1TL1 - chains A and B; structure by X-ray diffraction, 2.90 A resolution.

[Chain A]
Protein: Pol polyprotein, Reverse transcriptase, Chain A
Organism: Human immunodeficiency virus 1
Notes: EC 2.7.7.49; fragment: p66
UniProtKB: P04585 (POL_HV1H2); residues 1-560 here correspond to UniProt positions 156-715 (UniProt number = residue number + 155)
Amino-acid sequence (560 residues; numbered 1 to 560; the number before each row is that of its first residue):
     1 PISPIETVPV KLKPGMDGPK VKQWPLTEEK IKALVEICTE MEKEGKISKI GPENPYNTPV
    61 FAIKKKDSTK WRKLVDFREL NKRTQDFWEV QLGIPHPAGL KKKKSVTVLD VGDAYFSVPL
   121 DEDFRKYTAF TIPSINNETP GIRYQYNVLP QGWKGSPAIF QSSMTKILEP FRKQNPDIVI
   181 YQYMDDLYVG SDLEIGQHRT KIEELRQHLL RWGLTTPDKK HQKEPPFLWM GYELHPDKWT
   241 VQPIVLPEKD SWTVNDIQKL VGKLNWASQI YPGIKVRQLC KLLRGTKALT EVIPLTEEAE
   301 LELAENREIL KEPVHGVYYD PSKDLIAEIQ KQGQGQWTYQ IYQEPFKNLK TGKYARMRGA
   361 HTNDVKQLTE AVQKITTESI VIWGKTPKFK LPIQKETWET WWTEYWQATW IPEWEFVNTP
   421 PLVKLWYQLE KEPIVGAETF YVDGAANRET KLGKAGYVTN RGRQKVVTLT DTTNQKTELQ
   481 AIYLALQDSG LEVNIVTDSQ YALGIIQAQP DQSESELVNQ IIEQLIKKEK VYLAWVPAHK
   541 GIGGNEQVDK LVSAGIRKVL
Disordered / not traced: 1-3, 64-69, 444-454, 538-560
Construct notes: modified residue (280)
Modified residues: C280 (3-sulfinoalanine; CSD)

[Chain B]
Protein: Pol polyprotein, Reverse transcriptase, Chain B
Organism: Human immunodeficiency virus 1
Notes: EC 2.7.7.49; fragment: p51
UniProtKB: P04585 (POL_HV1H2); residues 1-440 here correspond to UniProt positions 156-595 (UniProt number = residue number + 155)
Amino-acid sequence (440 residues; row label = number of the first residue in the row):
     1 PISPIETVPV KLKPGMDGPK VKQWPLTEEK IKALVEICTE MEKEGKISKI GPENPYNTPV
    61 FAIKKKDSTK WRKLVDFREL NKRTQDFWEV QLGIPHPAGL KKKKSVTVLD VGDAYFSVPL
   121 DEDFRKYTAF TIPSINNETP GIRYQYNVLP QGWKGSPAIF QSSMTKILEP FRKQNPDIVI
   181 YQYMDDLYVG SDLEIGQHRT KIEELRQHLL RWGLTTPDKK HQKEPPFLWM GYELHPDKWT
   241 VQPIVLPEKD SWTVNDIQKL VGKLNWASQI YPGIKVRQLC KLLRGTKALT EVIPLTEEAE
   301 LELAENREIL KEPVHGVYYD PSKDLIAEIQ KQGQGQWTYQ IYQEPFKNLK TGKYARMRGA
   361 HTNDVKQLTE AVQKITTESI VIWGKTPKFK LPIQKETWET WWTEYWQATW IPEWEFVNTP
   421 PLVKLWYQLE KEPIVGAETF
Disordered / not traced: 1-6, 65-67, 89-94, 215-224, 357-361, 431-440

[How chain A and chain B interact]
Contacting residue pairs - 100 pairs, chain A then chain B:
  V8(A) with P52(B), hydrophobic; E53(B)
  P9(A) with E53(B)
  Q85(A) with E53(B), hydrogen bond (side chain-backbone)
  D86(A) with K20(B), salt bridge; P55(B)
  F87(A) with P52(B); E53(B)
  W88(A) with P52(B), hydrogen bond (backbone-backbone); N54(B); P55(B); Y56(B); N57(B); T131(B); R143(B)
  Q91(A) with N137(B), hydrogen bond (side chain-backbone); T139(B); P140(B)
  G93(A) with N137(B), hydrogen bond (backbone-side chain)
  I94(A) with N137(B), hydrogen bond (backbone-side chain)
  P95(A) with N136(B); N137(B)
  H96(A) with N136(B), hydrogen bond (backbone-side chain)
  G99(A) with N136(B); E138(B)
  K101(A) with E138(B), salt bridge
  A158(A) with P52(B)
  I159(A) with P52(B), hydrophobic
  S162(A) with P52(B)
  Y181(A) with N137(B); E138(B)
  R358(A) with Q394(B), hydrogen bond; E396(B), salt bridge
  E370(A) with Q394(B), hydrogen bond
  Q373(A) with E396(B); T397(B); T400(B), hydrogen bond; W401(B)
  T377(A) with T400(B)
  I380(A) with L26(B); T27(B)
  V381(A) with P25(B), hydrophobic; N136(B), hydrogen bond (backbone-backbone)
  I382(A) with I135(B); N136(B)
  W383(A) with I135(B)
  G384(A) with T27(B); E28(B), hydrogen bond (backbone-backbone); I135(B)
  W402(A) with K331(B), hydrogen bond (backbone-side chain); D364(B), hydrogen bond
  T403(A) with G333(B); Q334(B)
  Y405(A) with K331(B), hydrogen bond (backbone-side chain)
  W406(A) with K331(B); V417(B); N418(B); T419(B)
  Q407(A) with K331(B), hydrogen bond (backbone-side chain); D364(B); P392(B); I393(B); V417(B); N418(B)
  A408(A) with K331(B); W337(B), hydrophobic; D364(B); P392(B), hydrogen bond (backbone-backbone); I393(B)
  T409(A) with D364(B), hydrogen bond (backbone-side chain)
  W410(A) with N363(B); W401(B); Y405(B)
  P412(A) with W401(B), hydrophobic
  P433(A) with N255(B); L289(B), hydrophobic; T290(B)
  I434(A) with T290(B)
  V435(A) with T290(B)
  T439(A) with K287(B); A288(B); L289(B)
  Y441(A) with Q258(B); T286(B); K287(B), hydrogen bond (side chain-backbone); L289(B)
  V458(A) with T286(B)
  T459(A) with T286(B)
  N460(A) with T286(B); K287(B); A288(B)
  V496(A) with L289(B), hydrophobic
  Q500(A) with L422(B)
  G504(A) with P421(B)
  Q507(A) with P421(B)
  Y532(A) with N255(B), hydrogen bond; L289(B), hydrophobic
  W535(A) with L422(B), hydrophobic; W426(B), hydrophobic
  V536(A) with Q258(B)
Also at the interface, not in a pair above, chain A (62 interface residues in all): L100, T165, I180, Q182, K366, T376, T386, G436, N494, L503, A534, P537
Also at the interface, not in a pair above, chain B (51 interface residues in all): V254, G262, V365, L368, K424

[In short]
62 residues of chain A face 51 of chain B across their interface, with 19 hydrogen bonds and 3 salt bridges.
Among the polar pairs are D86(A)-K20(B), K101(A)-E138(B) and R358(A)-E396(B).
Chain A is Pol polyprotein, Reverse transcriptase, Chain A and chain B is Pol polyprotein, Reverse
transcriptase, Chain B, both from Human immunodeficiency virus 1; the structure, Crystal structure of HIV-1
reverse transcriptase in complex with GW451211, was determined by X-ray diffraction together with 1TKT, 1TKZ
and 1TL3 from the same study.
